PDB entry 6LA9 | X-ray diffraction, 3.70 A resolution | chains I and T of the 20 polymer chains in the assembly

# Chain I
Molecule: 349-nt DNA strand
From: other sequences
Sequence (349 nucleotides; row label = number of the first residue in the row):
     1 CGCTGGAAAA AAAAAACGCA TCCCGGTGCC GAGGCCGCTC AATTGGTCGT AGACAGCTCT
    61 AGCACCGCTT AAACGCACGT ACGCGCTGTC TACCGCGTTT TAACCGCCAC TAGAAGCGCT
   121 TACTAGTCTC CAGGCACGTG TGAGACCGGC ACATGAAAAA AAAAAGCATG CTCGAGTATG
   181 AAAAAAAAAA CGCATCCCGG TGCCGAGGCC GCTCAATTGG TCGTAGACAG CTCTAGCACC
   241 GCTTAAACGC ACGTACGCGC TGTCTACCGC GTTTTAACCG CCACTAGAAG CGCTTACTAG
   301 TCTCCAGGCA CGTGTGAGAC CGGCACATGA AAAAAAAAAC CAGCGGTAC
Ion coordination: Ca2+ site 1 near DG34 (its only coordinating residue here); Ca2+ site 2 near DC38 (its only coordinating residue here)

# Chain T
Protein: Histone H1.0
From: Homo sapiens
Reference sequence: P07305 (H10_HUMAN); residue numbers follow UniProt; this construct covers 1-194
Chain sequence (194 residues; row label = number of the first residue in the row):
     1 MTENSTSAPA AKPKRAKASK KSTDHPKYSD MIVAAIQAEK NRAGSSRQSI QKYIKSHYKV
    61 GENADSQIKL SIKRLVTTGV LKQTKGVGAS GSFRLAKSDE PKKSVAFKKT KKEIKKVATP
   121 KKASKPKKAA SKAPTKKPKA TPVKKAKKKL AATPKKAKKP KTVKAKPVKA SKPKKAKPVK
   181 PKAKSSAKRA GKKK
Not modelled in the structure: 1-23, 98-194
UniProt features mapped onto this chain:
  - modified residue: Met1 (N-acetylmethionine), Thr2 (N-acetylthreonine), Asn4 (Deamidated asparagine), Arg42 (Citrulline), Ser104 (ADP-ribosylserine)
  - natural variant: Met1 (M1MLGKGRQRRRRQRQRQSPVPRPSDRPAGLGLAKPARRALPTPEPGRKSSDSSLASPGAALQTGPVVRGSGADPEAGFAQPPTRAGPLEGAFNSRTRQATM: In RNA edited version)

# Interface between chain I and chain T
Residue-residue contacts - 17 pairs, chain I then chain T:
  DT261(I) with Lys85(T), salt bridge to the phosphate; Gly86(T), hydrogen bond to the phosphate; Ser90(T), sugar contact; Gly91(T), phosphate contact
  DG262(I) with Ser46(T), hydrogen bond to the phosphate; Gln48(T), sugar contact; Lys85(T), phosphate contact; Gly91(T), phosphate contact; Ser92(T), hydrogen bond to the phosphate
  DT263(I) with Gln48(T), sugar contact; Ser49(T), phosphate contact
  DC264(I) with Lys52(T), salt bridge to the phosphate
  DA338(I) with Asn63(T), phosphate contact
  DA339(I) with Tyr28(T), hydrogen bond to the phosphate; Gln67(T), sugar contact
  DC340(I) with Lys27(T), hydrogen bond to the phosphate
  DC341(I) with Lys27(T), salt bridge to the phosphate
Other interface residues (no listed pair), chain T (15 interface residues in all): Pro26, Arg42

# Overview
8 residues of chain I and 15 residues of chain T are in contact, with 5 hydrogen bonds and 3 salt bridges.
Polar pairs include DT261(I)-Gly86(T), DG262(I)-Ser46(T) and DG262(I)-Ser92(T).
Here chain I is a 349-nt DNA strand (other sequences) and chain T is Histone H1.0 (Homo sapiens). Entry 6LA9
(349 bp di-nucleosome harboring cohesive DNA termini assembled with linker histone H1.0 (high cryoprotectant))
was determined by X-ray diffraction together with 6LA8, 6M3V and 6M44 from the same study.
